Entry 7B23 (X-ray diffraction, 2.15 A resolution); this record covers chains D and aa of the 8 polymer chains in the assembly.

[Chain D (and aa)]
Name: DtxR family iron (Metal) dependent repressor
From: Saccharopolyspora erythraea (strain ATCC 11635 / DSM 40517 / JCM 4748 / NBRC 13426 / NCIMB 8594 / NRRL 2338)
Notes: chain aa of this document is another copy of the same molecule, construct and numbering; everything in this record applies to it too
Reference sequence: A0A2A9J1W2 (A0A2A9J1W2_SACEN); residues 1-231 here = UniProt positions 1-231
Amino-acid sequence (233 residues; each row starts with the number of its first residue; numbers below 1 keep their minus sign (Gly-1 is residue -1)):
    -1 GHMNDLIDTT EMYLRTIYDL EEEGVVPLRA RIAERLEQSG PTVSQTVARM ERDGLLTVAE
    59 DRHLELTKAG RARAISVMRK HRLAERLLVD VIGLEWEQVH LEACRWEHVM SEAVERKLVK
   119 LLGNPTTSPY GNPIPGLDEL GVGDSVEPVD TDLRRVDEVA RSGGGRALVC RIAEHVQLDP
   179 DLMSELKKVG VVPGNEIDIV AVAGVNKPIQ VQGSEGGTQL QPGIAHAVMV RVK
Disordered / not traced: -1 to 2, 141-231 (chain aa: -1 to 140, 231)
Modified / non-standard residues: Cys102 (3-sulfinoalanine; CSD)
Sequence notes: expression tag (-1 to 0)
Ion coordination: Co2+ site 1: Met10, Cys102, Glu105, His106; Co2+ site 2: His79, Glu83, His98 (shared with Glu172(aa), Gln175(aa) of chain aa)

[Interface between chain D and chain aa]
Residue-residue contacts - 44 pairs, chain D then chain aa:
  Arg13(D) - Glu172(aa)
  Tyr16(D) - Ser143(aa)
  Asp17(D) - Glu172(aa)
  Glu19(D) - Val144(aa)
  Glu20(D) - Ser143(aa)  hydrogen bond
  Glu20(D) - Val144(aa)
  Glu20(D) - Arg153(aa)  hydrogen bond (backbone-side chain)
  Glu21(D) - Arg153(aa)  hydrogen bond (backbone-side chain)
  Glu21(D) - Ala171(aa)
  Glu21(D) - His173(aa)
  Glu21(D) - His224(aa)  hydrogen bond (backbone-side chain)
  Gly22(D) - Arg153(aa)
  Arg33(D) - His173(aa)
  His79(D) - Glu172(aa)  salt bridge
  Arg80(D) - Ser143(aa)
  Arg80(D) - Glu172(aa)  salt bridge
  Glu83(D) - Glu172(aa)
  Glu83(D) - Gln175(aa)
  Trp94(D) - Met181(aa)
  Trp94(D) - Lys185(aa)
  Trp94(D) - Val190(aa)  hydrophobic
  Glu95(D) - Pro178(aa)
  Glu95(D) - Met181(aa)
  Glu95(D) - Ser182(aa)
  His98(D) - Glu172(aa)  salt bridge
  His98(D) - Gln175(aa)  hydrogen bond
  His98(D) - Leu176(aa)
  Pro127(D) - Pro191(aa)
  Tyr128(D) - Cys168(aa)
  Tyr128(D) - Arg169(aa)
  Tyr128(D) - Ile170(aa)  hydrogen bond (backbone-backbone)
  Tyr128(D) - Gln175(aa)
  Tyr128(D) - Met181(aa)  hydrophobic
  Tyr128(D) - Pro191(aa)
  Gly129(D) - Cys168(aa)
  Gly129(D) - Arg169(aa)
  Gly129(D) - Pro191(aa)
  Asn130(D) - Arg169(aa)
  Asn130(D) - Ile170(aa)  hydrogen bond (side chain-backbone)
  Asn130(D) - Glu172(aa)
  Asn130(D) - Gln175(aa)
  Pro131(D) - Asp142(aa)
  Pro131(D) - Ser143(aa)  hydrogen bond (backbone-side chain)
  Pro131(D) - Arg169(aa)
Other interface residues (no listed pair), chain D (22 interface residues in all): Val23, Met76, Pro133
Other interface residues (no listed pair), chain aa (21 interface residues in all): Val189, Ala225

[In short]
The interface between chain D and chain aa involves 22 residues on one side and 21 on the other, with 8
hydrogen bonds and 3 salt bridges. Among the polar pairs are His79(D)-Glu172(aa), Arg80(D)-Glu172(aa) and
His98(D)-Glu172(aa).
Both chains are DtxR family iron (Metal) dependent repressor (Saccharopolyspora erythraea (strain ATCC 11635 /
DSM 40517 / JCM 4748 / NBRC 13426 / NCIMB 8594 / NRRL 2338)). Entry 7B23 (DtxR-like iron-dependent regulator
IdeR complexed with cobalt and the SACE_2689 promoter DNA-binding sequence) was determined by X-ray
diffraction, deposited together with 7B1V, 7B1Y, 7B20, 7B24 and 7B25.
